PDB entry 8F75 | electron microscopy, 4.00 A resolution | chains A and F of the 3 polymer chains in the assembly

== Chain A ==
Molecule: Volume-regulated anion channel subunit LRRC8A
From: Mus musculus
UniProtKB: Q80WG5 (LRC8A_MOUSE); residue numbers follow UniProt; this construct covers 91-810
Amino-acid sequence (729 residues; each row starts with the number of its first residue):
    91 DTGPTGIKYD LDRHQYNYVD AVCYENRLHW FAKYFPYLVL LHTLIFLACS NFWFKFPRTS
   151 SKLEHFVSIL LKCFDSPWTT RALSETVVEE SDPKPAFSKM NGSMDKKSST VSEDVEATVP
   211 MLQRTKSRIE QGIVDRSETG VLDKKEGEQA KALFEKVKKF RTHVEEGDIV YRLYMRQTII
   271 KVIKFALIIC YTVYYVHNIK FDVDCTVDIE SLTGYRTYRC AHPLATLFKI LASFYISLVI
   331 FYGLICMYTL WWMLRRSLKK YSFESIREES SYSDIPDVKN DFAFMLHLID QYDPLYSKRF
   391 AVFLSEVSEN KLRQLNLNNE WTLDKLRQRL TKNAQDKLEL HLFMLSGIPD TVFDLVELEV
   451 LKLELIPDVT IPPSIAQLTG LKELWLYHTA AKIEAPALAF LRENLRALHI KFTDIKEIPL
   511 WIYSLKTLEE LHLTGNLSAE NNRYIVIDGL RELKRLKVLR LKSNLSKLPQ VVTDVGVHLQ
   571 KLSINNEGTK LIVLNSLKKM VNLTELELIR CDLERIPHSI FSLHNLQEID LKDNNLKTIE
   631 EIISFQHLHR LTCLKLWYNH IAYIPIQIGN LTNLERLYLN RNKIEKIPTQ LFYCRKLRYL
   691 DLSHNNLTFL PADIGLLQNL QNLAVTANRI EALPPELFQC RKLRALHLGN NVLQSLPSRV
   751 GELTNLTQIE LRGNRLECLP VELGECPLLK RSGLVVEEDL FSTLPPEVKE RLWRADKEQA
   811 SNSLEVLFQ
Not modelled in the structure: 91-401, 809-819
Construct notes: expression tag (811-819)
UniProt features mapped onto this chain:
  - motif: Leu706, Leu707 (Di-leucine motif)
  - site: Arg103 (Required for anion selectivity)
  - modified residue: Thr200 (Phosphothreonine), Ser202 (Phosphoserine), Thr215 (Phosphothreonine), Ser217 (Phosphoserine)
  - natural variant: Phe443 to Ala810 (deletion: In ebo)
  - mutagenesis: Arg103 (R103A: No effect on anion channel activity. Impairs channel selectivity, so that the channel is also permeable to Na(+) ions)

== Chain F ==
Molecule: Volume-regulated anion channel subunit LRRC8C
From: Mus musculus
UniProtKB: Q8R502 (LRC8C_MOUSE); residue numbers follow UniProt; this construct covers 1-803
Amino-acid sequence (813 residues; numbered 1 to 813; the number before each row is that of its first residue):
     1 MIPVTEFRQF SEQQPAFRVL KPWWDVFTDY LSVAMLMIGV FGCTLQVMQD KIICLPKRVQ
    61 PAQNHSSVPN VSQAVISTTP LPPPKPSPTN PATVEMKGLK TDLDLQQYSF INQMCYERAL
   121 HWYAKYFPYL VLIHTLVFML CSNFWFKFPG SSSKIEHFIS ILGKCFDSPW TTRALSEVSG
   181 EDSEEKDNRK NNMNRSGTIQ SGPEGNLVRS QSLKSIPEKF VVDKSAAGAL DKKEGEQAKA
   241 LFEKVKKFRL HVEEGDILYA MYVRQTVLKV IKFLIIIAYN SALVSKVQFT VDCNVDIQDM
   301 TGYKNFSCNH TMAHLFSKLS FCYLCFVSIY GLTCLYTLYW LFYRSLREYS FEYVRQETGI
   361 DDIPDVKNDF AFMLHMIDQY DPLYSKRFAV FLSEVSENKL KQLNLNNEWT PDKLRQKLQT
   421 NAHNRLELPL IMLSGLPDTV FEITELQSLK LEIIKNVMIP ATIAQLDNLQ ELCLHQCSVK
   481 IHSAALSFLK ENLKVLSVKF DDMRELPPWM YGLRNLEELY LVGSLSHDIS KNVTLESLRD
   541 LKSLKILSIK SNVSKIPQAV VDVSSHLQKM CVHNDGTKLV MLNNLKKMTN LTELELVHCD
   601 LERIPHAVFS LLSLQELDLK ENNLKSIEEI VSFQHLRKLT VLKLWYNSIA YIPEHIKKLT
   661 SLERLFFSHN KVEVLPSHLF LCNKIRYLDL SYNDIRFIPP EIGVLQSLQY FSITCNKVES
   721 LPDELYFCKK LKTLKIGKNS LSVLSPKIGN LLFLSYLDIK GNHFEVLPPE LGDCRALKRA
   781 GLVVEDALFE TLPSDVREQM KADSNSENLY FQG
Not modelled in the structure: 1-399, 804-813
Construct notes: expression tag (804-813)
UniProt features mapped onto this chain:
  - modified residue (Phosphoserine): Ser212, Ser215
  - mutagenesis: Leu105 (L105R: No effect on channel activity of the complex with LRRC8A)

== Chain A / chain F interface ==
Contacting residue pairs - 12 pairs, chain A then chain F:
  Asn740(A) with Arg425(F)
  Arg762(A) with Asn421(F), hydrogen bond (side chain-backbone); Ala422(F); Asn424(F), hydrogen bond
  Glu767(A) with Glu663(F); Arg664(F)
  Glu775(A) with Lys778(F)
  Val785(A) with Asn424(F)
  Pro795(A) with Ala780(F)
  Pro796(A) with Tyr756(F)
  Glu797(A) with Ala780(F)
  Val798(A) with Ala780(F), hydrophobic
Other interface residues (no listed pair), chain A (12 interface residues in all): Pro770, Val771, Glu772
Other interface residues (no listed pair), chain F (16 interface residues in all): His423, Lys732, Ser755, Ala776, Gly781, Val783, Asp803

== Summary ==
12 residues of chain A face 16 of chain F across their interface; the contacts include 2 hydrogen bonds. Polar
pairs include Arg762(A)-Asn421(F) and Arg762(A)-Asn424(F). UniProt lists one mutagenesis site on chain A; one
mutagenesis site on chain F.
Here chain A is Volume-regulated anion channel subunit LRRC8A and chain F is Volume-regulated anion channel
subunit LRRC8C, both from Mus musculus. Entry 8F75 (LRRC8A(T48D):C conformation 2 LRR focus) was determined by
electron microscopy.
